Entry 4M78 (X-ray diffraction, 2.79 A resolution); this record covers chains E and F of the 7 polymer chains in the assembly.

== Chain E ==
Name: U6 snRNA-associated Sm-like protein LSm5
Organism: Saccharomyces cerevisiae
Reference sequence: P40089 (LSM5_YEAST); residues 1-93 here = UniProt positions 1-93
Sequence (93 residues; numbered 1 to 93; the number before each row is that of its first residue):
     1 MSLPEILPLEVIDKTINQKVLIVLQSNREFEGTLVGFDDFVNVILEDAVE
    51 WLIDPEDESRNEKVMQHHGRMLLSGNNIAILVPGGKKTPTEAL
Disordered / not traced: 1-5, 55-60, 85-93
Curated features (UniProtKB/Swiss-Prot):
  - mutagenesis: Ser-74 (S74A: Slightly increases affinity for poly-U RNA ends)

== Chain F ==
Name: U6 snRNA-associated Sm-like protein LSm7
Organism: Saccharomyces cerevisiae
Reference sequence: P53905 (LSM7_YEAST); numbering as in UniProt (aligned over 1-115)
Sequence (115 residues; each row starts with the number of its first residue):
     1 MHQQHSKSENKPQQQRKKFEGPKREAILDLAKYKDSKIRVKLMGGKLVIG
    51 VLKGYDQLMNLVLDDTVEYMSNPDDENNTELISKNARKLGLTVIRGTILV
   101 SLSSAEGSDVLYMQK
Disordered / not traced: 1-26, 71-84, 106-115
Curated features (UniProtKB/Swiss-Prot):
  - mutagenesis: Arg-95 (R95A: Slightly reduces affinity for poly-U RNA ends)

== How chain E and chain F interact ==
Contacting residue pairs (35; chain E residue first):
  Ile-6(E) / Lys-53(F)
  Ile-6(E) / Gly-54(F)
  Ile-6(E) / Tyr-55(F)  hydrogen bond (backbone-backbone)
  Leu-7(E) / Tyr-55(F)
  Pro-8(E) / Tyr-55(F)
  Pro-8(E) / Asp-56(F)
  Pro-8(E) / Asn-60(F)
  Pro-8(E) / Val-62(F)  hydrophobic
  Pro-8(E) / Val-93(F)  hydrophobic
  Val-11(E) / Leu-91(F)  hydrophobic
  Val-11(E) / Val-93(F)  hydrophobic
  Val-23(E) / Lys-46(F)
  Leu-24(E) / Lys-46(F)  hydrogen bond (backbone-side chain)
  Gln-25(E) / Met-43(F)
  Gln-25(E) / Gly-44(F)
  Gln-25(E) / Ile-98(F)
  Ser-26(E) / Lys-46(F)  hydrogen bond (backbone-side chain)
  Glu-29(E) / Arg-87(F)  salt bridge
  Phe-40(E) / Arg-95(F)  hydrogen bond (backbone-side chain)
  Val-41(E) / Arg-95(F)
  Gly-75(E) / Arg-95(F)  hydrogen bond (backbone-side chain)
  Ile-78(E) / Arg-95(F)
  Ile-78(E) / Ile-98(F)
  Ala-79(E) / Val-93(F)
  Ala-79(E) / Ile-94(F)
  Ala-79(E) / Arg-95(F)  hydrogen bond (backbone-backbone)
  Ala-79(E) / Ile-98(F)  hydrophobic
  Ile-80(E) / Thr-92(F)
  Ile-80(E) / Val-93(F)
  Leu-81(E) / Thr-92(F)
  Leu-81(E) / Val-93(F)  hydrogen bond (backbone-backbone)
  Val-82(E) / Leu-89(F)  hydrophobic
  Val-82(E) / Leu-91(F)
  Val-82(E) / Thr-92(F)
  Pro-83(E) / Leu-91(F)
Interface residues without a listed pair, chain E (24 interface residues in all): Leu-9, Ile-12, Leu-21, Asn-27, Ile-53, Asp-54
Interface residues without a listed pair, chain F (22 interface residues in all): Leu-42, Val-48, Leu-61, Met-70, Gly-90

== In short ==
The interface between chain E and chain F involves 24 residues on one side and 22 on the other; the contacts
include 7 hydrogen bonds and 1 salt bridge. Polar pairs include Glu-29(E)/Arg-87(F), Leu-24(E)/Lys-46(F) and
Ser-26(E)/Lys-46(F).
Chain E is U6 snRNA-associated Sm-like protein LSm5 and chain F is U6 snRNA-associated Sm-like protein LSm7,
both from Saccharomyces cerevisiae; the structure, Crystal structure of Lsm2-8 complex, space group P21, was
determined by X-ray diffraction together with 4M77, 4M7A, 4M7D and 4M75 from the same study.
